PDB entry 5TQ4 | X-ray diffraction, 2.30 A resolution | chain A

== Chain A ==
Protein: Tyrosine-protein kinase JAK2
From: Homo sapiens
Notes: EC 2.7.10.2
Reference sequence: O60674 (JAK2_HUMAN); numbering as in UniProt (aligned over 837-1132)
Amino-acid sequence (298 residues; numbered 835 to 1132; the number before each row is that of its first residue):
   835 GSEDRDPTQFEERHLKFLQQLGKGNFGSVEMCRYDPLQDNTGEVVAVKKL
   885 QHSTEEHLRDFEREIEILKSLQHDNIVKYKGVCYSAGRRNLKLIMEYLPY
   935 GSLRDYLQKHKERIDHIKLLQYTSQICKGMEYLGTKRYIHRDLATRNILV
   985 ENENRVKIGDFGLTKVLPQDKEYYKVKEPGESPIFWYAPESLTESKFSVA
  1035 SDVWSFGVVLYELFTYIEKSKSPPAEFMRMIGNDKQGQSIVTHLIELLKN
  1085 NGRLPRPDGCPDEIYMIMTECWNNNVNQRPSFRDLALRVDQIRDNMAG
Unresolved in the structure: 835-840
Modified residues: Tyr1007 (O-phosphotyrosine; PTR); Tyr1008 (O-phosphotyrosine; PTR)
Sequence notes: expression tag (835-836); engineered mutation Ser1073 (Met in O60674), Thr1076 (Phe in O60674)
Small-molecule neighbours: 7GY (6-(2-ethyl-4-hydroxyphenyl)-1H-indazole-3-carboxamide): Leu855, Val863, Ala880, Val881, Lys882, Glu898, Leu902, Val911, Leu927, Met929, Glu930, Tyr931, Leu932, Gly935, Leu983, Gly993, Asp994, Phe995
UniProt features mapped onto this chain:
  - active site: Asp976 (Proton acceptor)
  - binding site (ATP): Leu855 to Val863, Lys882
  - modified residue (Phosphotyrosine): Tyr868, Tyr966, Tyr972, Tyr1007, Tyr1008

== Summary ==
Bound to chain A: compound 7GY. From UniProt: active-site residue Asp976 and 10 ATP-binding residues.
Chain A is Tyrosine-protein kinase JAK2 (Homo sapiens); the structure, Design and Synthesis of a pan-JAK
Kinase Inhibitor Clinical Candidate (PF-06263276) Suitable for Inhaled and Topical ..., was determined by
X-ray diffraction (same publication as 5TQ3, 5TQ5, 5TQ6, 5TQ7 and 5TQ8).
